Entry 1WCM (X-ray diffraction, 3.80 A resolution); this record covers chains B and J of the 12 polymer chains in the assembly.

Chain B:
Protein: DNA-directed RNA polymerase II second largest subunit
Source organism: Saccharomyces cerevisiae
Notes: EC 2.7.7.6
UniProtKB: P08518 (RPB2_YEAST); residues 1-1224 here = UniProt positions 1-1224
Sequence (1224 residues; each row starts with the number of its first residue):
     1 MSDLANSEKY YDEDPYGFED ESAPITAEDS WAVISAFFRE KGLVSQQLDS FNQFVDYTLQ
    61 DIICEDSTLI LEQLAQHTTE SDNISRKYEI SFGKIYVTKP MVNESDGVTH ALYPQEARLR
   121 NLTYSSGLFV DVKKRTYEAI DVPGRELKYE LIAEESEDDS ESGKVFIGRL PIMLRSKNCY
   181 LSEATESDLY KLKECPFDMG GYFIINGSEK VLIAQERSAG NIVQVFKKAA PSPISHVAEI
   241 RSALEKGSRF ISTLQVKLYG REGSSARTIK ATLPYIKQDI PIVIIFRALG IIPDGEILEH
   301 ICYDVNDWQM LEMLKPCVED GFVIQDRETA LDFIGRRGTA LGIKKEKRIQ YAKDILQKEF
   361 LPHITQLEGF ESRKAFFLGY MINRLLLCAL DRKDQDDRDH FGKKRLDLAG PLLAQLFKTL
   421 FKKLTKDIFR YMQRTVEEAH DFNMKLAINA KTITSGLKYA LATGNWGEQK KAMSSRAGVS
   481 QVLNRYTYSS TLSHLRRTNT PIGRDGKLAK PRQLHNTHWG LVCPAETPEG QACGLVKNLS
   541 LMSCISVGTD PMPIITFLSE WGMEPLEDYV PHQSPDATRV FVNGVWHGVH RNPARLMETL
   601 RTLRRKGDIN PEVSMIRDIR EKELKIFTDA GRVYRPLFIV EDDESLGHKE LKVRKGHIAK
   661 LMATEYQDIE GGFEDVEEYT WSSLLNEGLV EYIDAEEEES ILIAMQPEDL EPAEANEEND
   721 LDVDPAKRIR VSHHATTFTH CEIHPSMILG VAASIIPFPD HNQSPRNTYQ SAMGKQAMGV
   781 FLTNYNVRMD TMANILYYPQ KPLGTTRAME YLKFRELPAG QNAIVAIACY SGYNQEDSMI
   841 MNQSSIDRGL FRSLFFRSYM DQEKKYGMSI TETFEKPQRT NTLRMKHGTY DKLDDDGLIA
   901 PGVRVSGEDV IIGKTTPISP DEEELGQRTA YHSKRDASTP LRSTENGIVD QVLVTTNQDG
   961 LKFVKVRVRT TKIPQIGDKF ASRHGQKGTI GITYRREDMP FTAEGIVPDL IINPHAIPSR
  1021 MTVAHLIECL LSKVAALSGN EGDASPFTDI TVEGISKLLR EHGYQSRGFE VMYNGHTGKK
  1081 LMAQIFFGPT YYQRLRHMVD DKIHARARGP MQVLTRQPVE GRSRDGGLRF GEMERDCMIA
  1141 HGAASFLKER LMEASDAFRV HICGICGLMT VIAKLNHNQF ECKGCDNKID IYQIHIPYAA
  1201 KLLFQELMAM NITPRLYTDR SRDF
Unresolved in the structure: 1-19, 71-89, 135-163, 336-344, 438-445, 468-476, 503-508, 669-677, 716-721, 920-932
Bound ions: Zn2+: Cys-1163, Cys-1166, Cys-1182, Cys-1185

Chain J:
Protein: DNA-directed RNA polymerases I, II and III 8.3 kDa polypeptide
Source organism: Saccharomyces cerevisiae
Notes: EC 2.7.7.6
UniProtKB: P22139 (RPBX_YEAST); residue numbers follow UniProt; this construct covers 1-70
Sequence (70 residues; row label = number of the first residue in the row):
     1 MIVPVRCFSC GKVVGDKWES YLNLLQEDEL DEGTALSRLG LKRYCCRRMI LTHVDLIEKF
    61 LRYNPLEKRD
Unresolved in the structure: 66-70
Bound ions: Zn2+: Cys-7, Cys-10, Cys-45, Cys-46
UniProt features mapped onto this chain:
  - binding site (Zn(2+)): Cys-7, Cys-10, Cys-45, Cys-46
  - cross-link: Lys-59 (Glycyl lysine isopeptide (Lys-Gly) (interchain with G-Cter in ubiquitin))

Interface between chain B and chain J:
Contacting residue pairs - 52 pairs, chain B then chain J:
  Glu-186(B) / Arg-62(J)  salt bridge
  Ser-187(B) / Arg-62(J)
  Tyr-190(B) / Lys-59(J)
  Tyr-190(B) / Arg-62(J)
  Tyr-190(B) / Tyr-63(J)
  Lys-193(B) / Tyr-63(J)
  Cys-195(B) / Tyr-63(J)
  Val-780(B) / Leu-56(J)  hydrophobic
  Thr-783(B) / Phe-60(J)
  Thr-783(B) / Tyr-63(J)  hydrogen bond
  Asn-784(B) / Tyr-63(J)  hydrogen bond (backbone-side chain)
  Tyr-785(B) / Phe-60(J)  hydrophobic
  Tyr-797(B) / Met-1(J)
  Tyr-798(B) / Pro-4(J)  hydrophobic
  Tyr-798(B) / Phe-8(J)  hydrophobic
  Pro-799(B) / His-53(J)
  Pro-799(B) / Val-54(J)
  Gln-800(B) / Arg-48(J)
  Gln-800(B) / Thr-52(J)
  Lys-801(B) / Leu-51(J)
  Lys-801(B) / Thr-52(J)
  Lys-801(B) / Val-54(J)
  Arg-815(B) / Val-54(J)
  Glu-816(B) / Leu-56(J)
  Gln-821(B) / Phe-8(J)
  Asn-822(B) / Arg-48(J)  hydrogen bond (backbone-side chain)
  Asn-822(B) / Thr-52(J)
  Ala-823(B) / Arg-48(J)
  Ile-824(B) / Ser-9(J)
  Ile-824(B) / Arg-48(J)
  Ser-845(B) / Phe-8(J)
  Arg-848(B) / Cys-7(J)
  Arg-848(B) / Phe-8(J)  hydrogen bond (side chain-backbone)
  Arg-848(B) / Ser-9(J)  hydrogen bond (side chain-backbone)
  Arg-848(B) / Gly-11(J)
  Gly-849(B) / Phe-8(J)
  Leu-850(B) / Phe-8(J)
  Arg-996(B) / Cys-10(J)
  Ile-1006(B) / Tyr-44(J)
  Ile-1006(B) / Cys-45(J)  hydrophobic
  Val-1007(B) / Ser-9(J)
  Asp-1009(B) / Ser-9(J)  hydrogen bond (side chain-backbone)
  Asp-1009(B) / Arg-48(J)  salt bridge
  Lys-1033(B) / Tyr-44(J)
  Ala-1035(B) / Leu-51(J)
  Ala-1036(B) / Arg-47(J)  hydrogen bond (backbone-side chain)
  Leu-1037(B) / Arg-47(J)  hydrogen bond (backbone-side chain)
  Ser-1038(B) / Gly-33(J)  hydrogen bond (backbone-backbone)
  Gly-1039(B) / Glu-32(J)
  Gly-1039(B) / Leu-51(J)
  Glu-1070(B) / Tyr-44(J)  hydrogen bond
  Pro-1089(B) / Tyr-44(J)
Also at the interface, not in a pair above, chain B (45 interface residues in all): Pro-196, Phe-197, Ile-795, Leu-803, Asn-842, Glu-1004, Tyr-1064, Phe-1087, Gly-1088
Also at the interface, not in a pair above, chain J (24 interface residues in all): Arg-43, Met-49

Summary:
Chain B and chain J form an interface of 45 and 24 residues respectively; the contacts include 10 hydrogen
bonds and 2 salt bridges. Polar contacts include Glu-186(B)/Arg-62(J), Asp-1009(B)/Arg-48(J) and
Thr-783(B)/Tyr-63(J). UniProt lists 4 Zn2+-binding residues on chain J.
Here chain B is DNA-directed RNA polymerase II second largest subunit and chain J is DNA-directed RNA
polymerases I, II and III 8.3 kDa polypeptide, both from Saccharomyces cerevisiae. Entry 1WCM (Complete
12-Subunit RNA Polymerase II at 3.8 Angstrom) was determined by X-ray diffraction, deposited together with
1Y14.
